Entry 2Z3X (X-ray diffraction, 2.10 A resolution); this record covers chains E and A of the 5 polymer chains in the assembly.

== Chain E ==
Molecule: 11-nt DNA strand
Sequence (11 nucleotides; each row starts with the number of its first residue):
    12 CCCCCCCCCC A

== Chain A ==
Molecule: Small, acid-soluble spore protein C
Organism: Bacillus subtilis
Notes: fragment: alpha/beta-type
UniProtKB: P02958 (SSPC_BACSU); residues 2-61 here correspond to UniProt positions 13-72 (UniProt number = residue number + 11)
Amino-acid sequence (63 residues; each row starts with the number of its first residue):
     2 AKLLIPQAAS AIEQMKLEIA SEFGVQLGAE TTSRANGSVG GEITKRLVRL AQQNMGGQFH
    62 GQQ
Disordered / not traced: 58-64
Construct notes: engineered mutation Ala-2 (Asn13 in P02958), Lys-3 (Asp14 in P02958); expression tag (62-64)
Swiss-Prot annotation at these positions:
  - site: Glu-19, Ile-20 (Cleavage)
Reported in the primary citation:
  - contacts within the chain: Glu-23/Arg-47 (hydrogen bond), Gly-29/Asn-37 (backbone contact)
  - post-translational modification sites: Asn-37 (citing earlier work)
  - self-association interface (contacts with another copy of this molecule); pairs are residue here / residue on that copy: Arg-35/Glu-31 (hydrogen bond), Leu-5, Leu-48, Val-49, Leu-51
  - binding site for the 11-nt DNA strand: Leu-5, Lys-17, Ser-34, Gly-38, Gly-41, Thr-45, Gln-53
  - binding site for the 11-nt DNA strand (chain E): Leu-5, Lys-17, Ser-34, Arg-35, Thr-45, Gln-53

== How chain E and chain A interact ==
Pairs across the interface - 16 pairs, chain E then chain A:
  DC15(E) with Ser-34(A), base contact
  DC16(E) with Ser-34(A), hydrogen bond to the sugar; Arg-35(A), phosphate contact; Gly-38(A), base contact
  DC17(E) with Arg-35(A), salt bridge to the phosphate; Gly-38(A), sugar contact; Ser-39(A), sugar contact; Gly-41(A), base contact; Gly-42(A), hydrogen bond to the base
  DC18(E) with Gly-42(A), sugar contact; Thr-45(A), base contact; Lys-46(A), phosphate contact
  DC19(E) with Lys-46(A), phosphate contact; Val-49(A), phosphate contact; Gln-53(A), phosphate contact
  DC20(E) with Gln-53(A), phosphate contact

== In short ==
6 residues of chain E face 10 of chain A across their interface; the contacts include 2 hydrogen bonds and 1
salt bridge. Among the polar pairs are DC17(E)/Gly-42(A), DC16(E)/Ser-34(A) and DC17(E)/Arg-35(A). The paper
reports a binding site for the 11-nt DNA strand at Leu-5(A), Lys-17(A) and Ser-34(A) among others; a binding
site for the 11-nt DNA strand (chain E) at Leu-5(A), Lys-17(A) and Ser-34(A) among others.
Here chain E is an 11-nt DNA strand and chain A is Small, acid-soluble spore protein C (Bacillus subtilis).
Entry 2Z3X (Structure of a Protein-DNA Complex Essential for DNA Protection in Spore of Bacillus Species) was
determined by X-ray diffraction.
